PDB entry 7X47 | electron microscopy, 3.66 A resolution | chains A and C of the 5 polymer chains in the assembly

== Chain A ==
Protein: Virion protein 1
From: Coxsackievirus B1
Reference sequence: W8GTF7 (W8GTF7_9ENTO); residues 1-278 here = UniProt positions 1-278
Sequence (278 residues; each row starts with the number of its first residue):
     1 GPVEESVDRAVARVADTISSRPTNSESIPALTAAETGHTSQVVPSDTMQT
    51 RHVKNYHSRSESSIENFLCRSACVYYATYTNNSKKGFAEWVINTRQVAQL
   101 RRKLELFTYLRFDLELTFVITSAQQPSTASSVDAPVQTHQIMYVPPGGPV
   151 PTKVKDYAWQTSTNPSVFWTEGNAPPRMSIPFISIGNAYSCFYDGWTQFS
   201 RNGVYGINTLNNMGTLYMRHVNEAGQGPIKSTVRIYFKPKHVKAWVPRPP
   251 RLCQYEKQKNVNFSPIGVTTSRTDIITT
Not modelled in the structure: 1-57, 198-203, 277-278
Differences from the reference sequence: conflict Lys84 (Glu in W8GTF7)

== Chain C ==
Protein: Genome polyprotein
From: Coxsackievirus B1
Notes: EC 3.4.22.29, 3.6.1.15, 3.4.22.28, 2.7.7.48
Reference sequence: A0A0G4PYT0 (A0A0G4PYT0_9ENTO); residues 1-238 here correspond to UniProt positions 333-570 (UniProt number = residue number + 332)
Sequence (238 residues; row label = number of the first residue in the row):
     1 GLPVMTTPGSTQFLTSDDFQSPSAMPQFDVTPEMQIPGRVNNLMEIAEVD
    51 SVVPVNNTEDNVSSLKAYQIPVQSNSDNGKQVFGFPLQPGANNVLNRTLL
   101 GEILNYYTHWSGSIKLTFMFCGSAMATGKFLLAYSPPGAGVPKNRKDAML
   151 GTHVIWDVGLQSSCVLCVPWISQTHYRYVVEDEYTAAGYVTCWYQTNIVV
   201 PADVQSSCDILCFVSACNDFSVRMLKDTPFIRQDTFYQ
Not modelled in the structure: 173-185, 233-238

== Interface between chain A and chain C ==
Residue-residue contacts - 88 pairs, chain A then chain C:
  Ser58(A) - Ser221(C)
  Ser58(A) - Val222(C)
  Arg59(A) - Asn42(C)
  Arg59(A) - Glu45(C)  salt bridge
  Glu61(A) - Tyr107(C)  hydrogen bond (backbone-side chain)
  Glu61(A) - Met224(C)
  Ser62(A) - Asn42(C)  hydrogen bond
  Ser62(A) - Leu43(C)  hydrogen bond (backbone-backbone)
  Ser62(A) - Tyr107(C)
  Ser63(A) - Asn42(C)
  Ile64(A) - Val40(C)
  Ile64(A) - Asn41(C)
  Ile64(A) - Asn42(C)
  Ile64(A) - Leu43(C)  hydrophobic
  Phe67(A) - Leu43(C)  hydrophobic
  Phe67(A) - Leu225(C)  hydrophobic
  Ser71(A) - Thr15(C)  hydrogen bond (side chain-backbone)
  Gln99(A) - Thr228(C)  hydrogen bond (side chain-backbone)
  Gln99(A) - Ile231(C)
  Arg102(A) - Glu102(C)  salt bridge
  Arg102(A) - Tyr106(C)  hydrogen bond
  Arg102(A) - Thr228(C)
  Phe107(A) - Leu43(C)  hydrophobic
  Arg111(A) - Thr31(C)  hydrogen bond (side chain-backbone)
  Arg111(A) - Pro32(C)
  Arg111(A) - Glu33(C)  salt bridge
  Glu115(A) - Ser21(C)
  Thr117(A) - Phe13(C)
  Val119(A) - Phe13(C)  hydrophobic
  Pro165(A) - Ala24(C)
  Asn173(A) - Thr11(C)
  Ala174(A) - Thr11(C)  hydrogen bond (backbone-side chain)
  Pro175(A) - Phe13(C)  hydrophobic
  Arg177(A) - Asp17(C)  salt bridge
  Arg177(A) - Gln20(C)
  Arg177(A) - Ser21(C)
  Arg177(A) - Pro22(C)
  Met178(A) - Ala24(C)  hydrophobic
  Ser179(A) - Ser21(C)
  Ser179(A) - Pro22(C)  hydrogen bond (backbone-backbone)
  Ser179(A) - Ser23(C)
  Ser179(A) - Ala24(C)  hydrogen bond (backbone-backbone)
  Phe182(A) - Val30(C)
  Ile183(A) - Phe28(C)  hydrophobic
  Ser184(A) - Thr31(C)  hydrogen bond (backbone-side chain)
  Ile185(A) - Thr31(C)
  Gly186(A) - Thr31(C)
  Asn187(A) - Pro32(C)  hydrogen bond (side chain-backbone)
  Asn187(A) - Glu33(C)
  Asn187(A) - Met34(C)
  Lys243(A) - Glu33(C)
  Lys243(A) - Arg39(C)
  Ala244(A) - Arg39(C)
  Ala244(A) - Val40(C)
  Trp245(A) - Ile36(C)  hydrogen bond (side chain-backbone)
  Trp245(A) - Pro37(C)
  Trp245(A) - Gly38(C)
  Trp245(A) - Arg39(C)
  Val246(A) - Gly38(C)  hydrogen bond (backbone-backbone)
  Pro247(A) - Val40(C)
  Pro247(A) - Ile46(C)  hydrophobic
  Pro250(A) - Leu99(C)
  Pro250(A) - Glu102(C)
  Leu252(A) - Arg97(C)
  Gln254(A) - Ile231(C)
  Gln254(A) - Arg232(C)
  Gly267(A) - Val62(C)
  Val268(A) - Val62(C)
  Val268(A) - Tyr68(C)
  Val268(A) - Arg97(C)
  Thr269(A) - Pro54(C)
  Thr269(A) - Val62(C)
  Thr269(A) - Arg97(C)
  Thr270(A) - Asn92(C)
  Ser271(A) - Asn57(C)
  Ser271(A) - Glu59(C)
  Arg272(A) - Val55(C)  hydrogen bond (side chain-backbone)
  Arg272(A) - Asn57(C)  hydrogen bond
  Arg272(A) - Thr58(C)
  Arg272(A) - Glu59(C)
  Arg272(A) - Gly84(C)  hydrogen bond (side chain-backbone)
  Arg272(A) - Phe85(C)
  Thr273(A) - Glu59(C)
  Ile275(A) - Asn56(C)
  Ile275(A) - Ile70(C)  hydrophobic
  Ile275(A) - Val82(C)
  Ile275(A) - Phe83(C)  hydrophobic
  Ile275(A) - Gly84(C)
Other interface residues (no listed pair), chain A (58 interface residues in all): Asn66, Arg70, Ala98, Lys103, Tyr143, Pro145, Ile180, Pro181, Tyr236, Lys238, Lys240, Tyr255, Asp274, Ile276
Other interface residues (no listed pair), chain C (63 interface residues in all): Met25, Met44, Ser63, Pro71, Gln81, Pro86, Asn93, Val94, Phe220, Arg223, Asp227, Phe230

== Overview ==
The interface between chain A and chain C involves 58 residues on one side and 63 on the other; the contacts
include 17 hydrogen bonds and 4 salt bridges. Polar contacts include Arg59(A)-Glu45(C), Arg102(A)-Glu102(C)
and Arg111(A)-Glu33(C).
Here chain A is Virion protein 1 and chain C is Genome polyprotein, both from Coxsackievirus B1. Entry 7X47
(Cryo-EM structure of Coxsackievirus B1 empty particle in complex with nAb 2E6 (classified from CVB1 mature
...) was determined by electron microscopy together with 7X2G, 7X2I, 7X2O, 7X2T, 7X2W, 7X35 and 7 further
entries from the same study.
